Entry 7UGO (electron microscopy, 4.10 A resolution (low resolution: residue-level contacts below are approximate; hydrogen-bond / salt-bridge calls are withheld)); this record covers chains A and D of the 18 polymer chains in the assembly.

[Chain A]
Protein: Envelope glycoprotein gp120
From: Human immunodeficiency virus 1
Reference sequence: Q2N0S5 (Q2N0S5_9HIV1); aligned to UniProt positions 31-496 over residues 32-506 (the alignment contains insertions or deletions, so no single offset holds)
Amino-acid sequence (466 residues; each row starts with the number of its first residue; note: 11 numbers in that range are skipped by the numbering (no residue carries them; nothing is unmodelled there)):
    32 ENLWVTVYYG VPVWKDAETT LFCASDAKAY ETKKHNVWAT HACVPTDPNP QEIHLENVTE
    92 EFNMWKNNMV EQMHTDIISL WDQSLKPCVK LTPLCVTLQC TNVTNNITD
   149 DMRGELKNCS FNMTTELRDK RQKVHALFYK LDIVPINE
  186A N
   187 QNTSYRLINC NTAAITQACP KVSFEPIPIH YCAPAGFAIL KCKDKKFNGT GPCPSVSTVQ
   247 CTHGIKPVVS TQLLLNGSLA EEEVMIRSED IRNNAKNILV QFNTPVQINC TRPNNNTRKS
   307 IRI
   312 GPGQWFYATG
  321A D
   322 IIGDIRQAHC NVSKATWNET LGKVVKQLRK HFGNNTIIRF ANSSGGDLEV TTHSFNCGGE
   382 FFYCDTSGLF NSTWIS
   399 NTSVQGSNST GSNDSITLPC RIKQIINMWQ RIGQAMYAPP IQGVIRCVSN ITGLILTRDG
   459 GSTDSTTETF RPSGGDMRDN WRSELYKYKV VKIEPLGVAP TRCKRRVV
Unresolved in the structure: 62-63, 135-136, 149-151, 399-410
Construct notes: conflict Lys-64 (Glu63 in Q2N0S5), Arg-169 (Lys160 in Q2N0S5), His-173 (Tyr164 in Q2N0S5), Ala-174 (Ser165 in Q2N0S5), Lys-178 (Arg169 in Q2N0S5), Ile-181 (Val172 in Q2N0S5), Pro-183 (Gln174 in Q2N0S5), Thr-189 (Lys188 in Q2N0S5), Ser-190 (Glu189 in Q2N0S5), Ala-199 (Ser198 in Q2N0S5), Asp-276 (Asn275 in Q2N0S5), Arg-278 (Thr277 in Q2N0S5), Trp-316 (Ala313 in Q2N0S5), Asn-332 (Thr330 in Q2N0S5), Asp-386 (Asn384 in Q2N0S5), Asp-462 (Asn459 in Q2N0S5), Ser-471 (Gly468 in Q2N0S5), Cys-501 (Ala498 in Q2N0S5)
Disulfides: Cys-54/Cys-74, Cys-119/Cys-205, Cys-126/Cys-196, Cys-131/Cys-157, Cys-218/Cys-247, Cys-228/Cys-239, Cys-296/Cys-331, Cys-378/Cys-445, Cys-385/Cys-418
Glycans and other covalent adducts: N-acetylglucosamine (NAG) linked to Asn-88, Asn-133, Asn-156, Asn-160, Asn-234, Asn-262, Asn-295, Asn-301, Asn-363, Asn-392, Asn-448; glycan linked to Asn-332
What the authors report for this chain:
  - post-translational modification sites: Asn-234, Asn-363, Asn-392

[Chain D]
Protein: Envelope glycoprotein gp41
From: Human immunodeficiency virus 1
Amino-acid sequence (129 residues; each row starts with the number of its first residue; note: 18 numbers in that range are skipped by the numbering (no residue carries them; nothing is unmodelled there)):
   518 VFLGFLGAAG STMGAASMTL TVQARNLLS
   565 LLKLTVWGIK QLQARVLAVE RYLRDQQLLG IWGCSGKLIC CTNVPWNSSW SNRNLSEIWD
   625 NMTWLQWDKE ISNYTQIIYG LLEESQNQQE KNEQDLLALD
Disulfides: Cys-598/Cys-604
Glycans and other covalent adducts: N-acetylglucosamine (NAG) linked to Asn-637

[Chain A / chain D interface]
Residue-residue contacts (82; chain A residue first):
  Leu-34(A) / Pro-609(D)
  Leu-34(A) / Trp-610(D)
  Trp-35(A) / Thr-606(D)
  Trp-35(A) / Asn-607(D)
  Trp-35(A) / Val-608(D)
  Trp-35(A) / Pro-609(D)
  Trp-35(A) / Trp-610(D)
  Val-36(A) / Cys-605(D)
  Val-36(A) / Thr-606(D)
  Val-36(A) / Val-608(D)
  Val-36(A) / Trp-610(D)
  Val-36(A) / Leu-646(D)
  Thr-37(A) / Cys-604(D)
  Thr-37(A) / Cys-605(D)
  Val-38(A) / Trp-596(D)
  Val-38(A) / Leu-602(D)
  Val-38(A) / Cys-604(D)
  Tyr-39(A) / Ile-603(D)
  Tyr-39(A) / Trp-623(D)
  Tyr-39(A) / Trp-628(D)
  Tyr-40(A) / Leu-537(D)
  Tyr-40(A) / Leu-544(D)
  Tyr-40(A) / Tyr-586(D)
  Tyr-40(A) / Leu-602(D)
  Gly-41(A) / Leu-537(D)
  Gly-41(A) / Gln-540(D)
  Val-42(A) / Leu-537(D)
  Val-42(A) / Trp-628(D)
  Pro-43(A) / Leu-523(D)
  Pro-43(A) / Gln-540(D)
  Val-44(A) / Asp-632(D)
  Trp-45(A) / Leu-523(D)
  Trp-45(A) / Ala-526(D)
  Trp-45(A) / Leu-629(D)
  Lys-46(A) / Asp-632(D)
  Thr-50(A) / Leu-581(D)
  Thr-51(A) / Lys-574(D)
  Leu-52(A) / Lys-574(D)
  Cys-54(A) / Trp-571(D)
  Ala-70(A) / Trp-571(D)
  Ala-73(A) / Thr-569(D)
  Ala-73(A) / Trp-571(D)
  Val-75(A) / Gln-575(D)
  Ile-84(A) / Leu-520(D)
  His-85(A) / Leu-520(D)
  Leu-86(A) / Leu-523(D)
  Leu-86(A) / Ala-526(D)
  Glu-87(A) / Gly-527(D)
  Asp-107(A) / Val-570(D)
  Asp-107(A) / Trp-571(D)
  Asp-107(A) / Lys-574(D)
  Ser-110(A) / Val-570(D)
  Leu-111(A) / Trp-571(D)
  Pro-220(A) / Ala-578(D)
  Ala-221(A) / Leu-545(D)
  Ala-221(A) / Ala-582(D)
  Ala-224(A) / Phe-522(D)
  Lys-490(A) / Arg-585(D)
  Ile-491(A) / Phe-522(D)
  Ile-491(A) / Arg-585(D)
  Pro-493(A) / Leu-544(D)
  Pro-493(A) / Asp-589(D)
  Leu-494(A) / Asp-589(D)
  Leu-494(A) / Leu-592(D)
  Leu-494(A) / Leu-593(D)
  Val-496(A) / Trp-610(D)
  Val-496(A) / Trp-631(D)
  Val-496(A) / Tyr-643(D)
  Ala-497(A) / Trp-623(D)
  Pro-498(A) / Trp-610(D)
  Pro-498(A) / Ile-622(D)
  Pro-498(A) / Trp-623(D)
  Pro-498(A) / Trp-631(D)
  Arg-500(A) / Leu-619(D)
  Cys-501(A) / Cys-605(D)  disulfide
  Lys-502(A) / Asn-607(D)
  Arg-503(A) / Cys-605(D)
  Arg-503(A) / Thr-606(D)
  Arg-503(A) / Asn-607(D)
  Arg-503(A) / Glu-654(D)
  Val-505(A) / Asn-607(D)
  Val-506(A) / Leu-661(D)
Also at the interface, not in a pair above, chain A (52 interface residues in all): Phe-53, Asn-88, Gln-103, Gly-222, Phe-223, Thr-244, Glu-492, Gly-495, Thr-499
Also at the interface, not in a pair above, chain D (48 interface residues in all): Ala-525, Ser-546, Gly-597, Cys-598, Gln-658
Cross-chain cystine bridges: Cys-501(A)/Cys-605(D)

[Overview]
52 residues of chain A face 48 of chain D across their interface; the contacts include 1 disulfide bond.
N-acetylglucosamine is covalently linked to Asn-88(A), Asn-133(A), Asn-156(A), Asn-160(A), Asn-234(A) and
Asn-262(A) and 5 more. Covalently linked N-acetylglucosamine: at Asn-637(D). The paper reports modification
sites Asn-234(A), Asn-363(A) and Asn-392(A).
Chain A is Envelope glycoprotein gp120 and chain D is Envelope glycoprotein gp41, both from Human
immunodeficiency virus 1; the structure, Cryo-EM structure of BG24 inferred germline Fabs with mature CDR3s
and 10-1074 Fabs in complex with ..., was determined by electron microscopy, deposited together with 7UGM,
7UGP, 7UGQ and 7UGN.
